PDB entry 8EOT | electron microscopy, 3.30 A resolution | chains A and C of the 9 polymer chains in the assembly

== Chain A ==
Name: DNA-directed RNA polymerase subunit alpha
Organism: Mycobacterium tuberculosis H37Rv
Notes: EC 2.7.7.6
UniProtKB: P9WGZ1 (RPOA_MYCTU); residues 1-347 here = UniProt positions 1-347
Sequence (347 residues; each row starts with the number of its first residue):
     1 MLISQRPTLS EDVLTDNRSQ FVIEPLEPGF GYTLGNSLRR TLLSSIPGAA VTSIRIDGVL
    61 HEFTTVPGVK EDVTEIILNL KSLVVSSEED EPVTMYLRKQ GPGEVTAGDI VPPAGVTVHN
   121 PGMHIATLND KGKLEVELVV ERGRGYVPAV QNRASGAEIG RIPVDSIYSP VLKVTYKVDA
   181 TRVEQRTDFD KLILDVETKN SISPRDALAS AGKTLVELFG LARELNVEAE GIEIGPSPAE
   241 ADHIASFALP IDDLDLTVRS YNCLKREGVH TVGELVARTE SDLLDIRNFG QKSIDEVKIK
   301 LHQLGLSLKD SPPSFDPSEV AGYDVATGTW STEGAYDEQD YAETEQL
Disordered / not traced: 227-347

== Chain C ==
Name: DNA-directed RNA polymerase subunit beta
Organism: Mycobacterium tuberculosis H37Rv
Notes: EC 2.7.7.6
UniProtKB: P9WGY9 (RPOB_MYCTU); residues 1-1178 here = UniProt positions 1-1178
Sequence (1178 residues; numbered 1 to 1178; the number before each row is that of its first residue):
     1 MLEGCILADS RQSKTAASPS PSRPQSSSNN SVPGAPNRVS FAKLREPLEV PGLLDVQTDS
    61 FEWLIGSPRW RESAAERGDV NPVGGLEEVL YELSPIEDFS GSMSLSFSDP RFDDVKAPVD
   121 ECKDKDMTYA APLFVTAEFI NNNTGEIKSQ TVFMGDFPMM TEKGTFIING TERVVVSQLV
   181 RSPGVYFDET IDKSTDKTLH SVKVIPSRGA WLEFDVDKRD TVGVRIDRKR RQPVTVLLKA
   241 LGWTSEQIVE RFGFSEIMRS TLEKDNTVGT DEALLDIYRK LRPGEPPTKE SAQTLLENLF
   301 FKEKRYDLAR VGRYKVNKKL GLHVGEPITS STLTEEDVVA TIEYLVRLHE GQTTMTVPGG
   361 VEVPVETDDI DHFGNRRLRT VGELIQNQIR VGMSRMERVV RERMTTQDVE AITPQTLINI
   421 RPVVAAIKEF FGTSQLSQFM DQNNPLSGLT HKRRLSALGP GGLSRERAGL EVRDVHPSHY
   481 GRMCPIETPE GPNIGLIGSL SVYARVNPFG FIETPYRKVV DGVVSDEIVY LTADEEDRHV
   541 VAQANSPIDA DGRFVEPRVL VRRKAGEVEY VPSSEVDYMD VSPRQMVSVA TAMIPFLEHD
   601 DANRALMGAN MQRQAVPLVR SEAPLVGTGM ELRAAIDAGD VVVAEESGVI EEVSADYITV
   661 MHDNGTRRTY RMRKFARSNH GTCANQCPIV DAGDRVEAGQ VIADGPCTDD GEMALGKNLL
   721 VAIMPWEGHN YEDAIILSNR LVEEDVLTSI HIEEHEIDAR DTKLGAEEIT RDIPNISDEV
   781 LADLDERGIV RIGAEVRDGD ILVGKVTPKG ETELTPEERL LRAIFGEKAR EVRDTSLKVP
   841 HGESGKVIGI RVFSREDEDE LPAGVNELVR VYVAQKRKIS DGDKLAGRHG NKGVIGKILP
   901 VEDMPFLADG TPVDIILNTH GVPRRMNIGQ ILETHLGWCA HSGWKVDAAK GVPDWAARLP
   961 DELLEAQPNA IVSTPVFDGA QEAELQGLLS CTLPNRDGDV LVDADGKAML FDGRSGEPFP
  1021 YPVTVGYMYI MKLHHLVDDK IHARSTGPYS MITQQPLGGK AQFGGQRFGE MECWAMQAYG
  1081 AAYTLQELLT IKSDDTVGRV KVYEAIVKGE NIPEPGIPES FKVLLKELQS LCLNVEVLSS
  1141 DGAAIELREG EDEDLERAAA NLGINLSRNE SASVEDLA
Disordered / not traced: 1-29, 811-828, 1170-1178
Swiss-Prot annotation at these positions:
  - natural variant: V423 (V423A: In strain: vr1), L436 (L436P: In strain: vr2), S437 (S437T: In strain: vr3), Q438 to D441 (sequence variant, change not given here; In strain: RJ49), Q438 (Q438L: In strain: vr4), F439 (F439V: In strain: RJ37), M440 to N443 (deletion: In strain: RJ55), D441 (D441V: In strain: vr3), L449 to K452 (sequence variant, change not given here; In strain: RJ48), H451 (H451D: In strain: vr5; H451L: In strain: SP28; H451N: In strain: vr6; H451P: In strain: vr8; H451Q: In strain: vr1; H451R: In strain: vr7), S456 (S456L: In strain: vr11 and RJ37; S456Q: In strain: vr9; S456W: In strain: vr10), L458 (L458P: In strain: vr12 and SP22)
  - mutagenesis: E138 (E138R: Weakens interaction with TRCF and CarD), I147 (I147A: Weakens interaction with TRCF and CarD), K148 (K148A: Does not affect association with TRCF, but weakens interaction with CarD), S149 (S149A: Does not affect association with TRCF, but weakens interaction with CarD)

== Interface between chain A and chain C ==
Pairs across the interface (53):
  R18(A) with D997(C), salt bridge
  Y32(A) with F1011(C), hydrophobic; G1016(C); E1017(C); P1018(C)
  N36(A) with D1012(C); G1013(C); R1014(C); G1016(C)
  R39(A) with E902(C), hydrogen bond (side chain-backbone); F906(C)
  R40(A) with D903(C); G1013(C), hydrogen bond (side chain-backbone); R1014(C)
  S44(A) with E902(C)
  H61(A) with I792(C); I848(C)
  E62(A) with K876(C), salt bridge
  F63(A) with I848(C), hydrophobic; K876(C)
  T65(A) with D656(C)
  V69(A) with A655(C), hydrogen bond (backbone-backbone)
  K70(A) with A655(C); P688(C); V690(C)
  D72(A) with K674(C), salt bridge
  T74(A) with F675(C)
  E75(A) with R620(C), salt bridge
  L78(A) with R620(C)
  N79(A) with R620(C)
  K81(A) with E743(C), hydrogen bond (side chain-backbone); E744(C); D745(C), salt bridge
  K131(A) with E652(C), salt bridge
  Y146(A) with K878(C), hydrogen bond
  Q151(A) with E795(C)
  R153(A) with E795(C); R797(C)
  I159(A) with R791(C); I792(C); G793(C)
  R161(A) with K846(C)
  D165(A) with K878(C), salt bridge
  K173(A) with D909(C); T911(C); R996(C)
  V174(A) with G910(C)
  T175(A) with A908(C), hydrogen bond (side chain-backbone); D909(C)
  Y176(A) with F906(C); F1011(C); G1016(C), hydrogen bond (side chain-backbone)
  E197(A) with R996(C), salt bridge
Interface residues without a listed pair, chain A (38 interface residues in all): T33, L43, L60, G68, E71, N129, P163, I167
Interface residues without a listed pair, chain C (47 interface residues in all): V619, V653, S654, Y657, N685, C687, V742, I750, A794, P912, S1015

== In short ==
The interface between chain A and chain C involves 38 residues on one side and 47 on the other, with 7
hydrogen bonds and 8 salt bridges. Polar pairs include R18(A)-D997(C), E62(A)-K876(C) and D72(A)-K674(C).
Curated annotation (UniProt) lists 4 mutagenesis sites on chain C.
Here chain A is DNA-directed RNA polymerase subunit alpha and chain C is DNA-directed RNA polymerase subunit
beta, both from Mycobacterium tuberculosis H37Rv. Entry 8EOT (M. tuberculosis RNAP elongation complex with
NusG) was determined by electron microscopy together with 8EHQ, 8EJ3, 8EOE, 8EOF, 8EOS and 8EXY from the same
study.
